4FWB - chain A; structure by X-ray diffraction, 1.26 A resolution.

Chain A:
Protein: Haloalkane dehalogenase
Organism: Rhodococcus rhodochrous
Notes: EC 3.8.1.5
UniProtKB: P0A3G2 (DHAA_RHORH); numbering as in UniProt (aligned over 4-293)
Chain sequence (292 residues; each row starts with the number of its first residue):
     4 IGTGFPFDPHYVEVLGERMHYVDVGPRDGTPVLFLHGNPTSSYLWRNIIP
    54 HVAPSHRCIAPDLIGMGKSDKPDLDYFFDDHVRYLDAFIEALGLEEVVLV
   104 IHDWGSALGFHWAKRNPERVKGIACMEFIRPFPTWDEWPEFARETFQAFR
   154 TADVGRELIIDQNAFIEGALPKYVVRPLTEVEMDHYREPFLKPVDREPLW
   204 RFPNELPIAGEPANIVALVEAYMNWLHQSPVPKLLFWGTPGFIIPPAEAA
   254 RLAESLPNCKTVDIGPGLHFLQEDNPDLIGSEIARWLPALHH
Sequence notes: engineered mutation Phe135 (Ile in P0A3G2), Tyr176 (Cys in P0A3G2), Phe245 (Val in P0A3G2), Ile246 (Leu in P0A3G2), Phe273 (Tyr in P0A3G2); expression tag (294-295)
Swiss-Prot annotation at these positions:
  - active site: Asp106 (Nucleophile), Glu130 (Proton donor), His272 (Proton acceptor)
Ligand contacts: 1,2,3-trichloropropane (3KP): Asn41, Asp106, Trp107, Ile132, Trp141, Phe149, Phe168, Tyr176, Leu209, Phe245, Ile246, His272, Phe273
Reported in the primary citation:
  - binding site for chloride ion: Asn41, Trp107
  - contacts within the chain: Asp106-His272 (salt bridge)
  - conformationally variable residues (side-chain flip): Asp106
  - catalytic residues: Asp106
  - binding site for 1,2,3-trichloropropane: Trp141, Phe149, Phe168, Phe245, Phe273
  - catalytic residues: Asn41, Trp107, Glu130, His272 (citing earlier work)
  - mutagenesis - I135F/C176Y/V245F/L246I/Y273F (32-fold): increased catalytic activity on TCP (citing earlier work)

Overview:
Ligands of chain A: 1,2,3-trichloropropane. UniProt lists 3 active-site residues. From the paper: catalytic
residues Asp106, Asn41 and Trp107 among others; I135F/C176Y/V245F/L246I/Y273F increase catalytic activity on
TCP.
Chain A is Haloalkane dehalogenase (Rhodococcus rhodochrous); the structure, Structure of Rhodococcus
rhodochrous haloalkane dehalogenase mutant DhaA31 in complex with 1, 2, 3 - trichloropropane, was determined
by X-ray diffraction (same publication as 4HZG and 3RK4).
